PDB entry 1JGP | X-ray diffraction, 7.00 A resolution (low resolution: residue-level contacts below are approximate; hydrogen-bond / salt-bridge calls are withheld) | chains A and L of the 25 polymer chains in the assembly

Chain A:
Molecule: 30S 16S ribosomal RNA
From: Thermus thermophilus
Sequence (1522 nucleotides; numbered 0 to 1544 plus 19 insertion-coded residues; 42 numbers in that range are skipped by the numbering (no residue carries them; nothing is unmodelled there); the number before each row is that of its first residue; a row labelled like 186A-186F holds insertion residues (186A, then the next letters in order); numbering starts at 0):
     0 UUUGUUGGAG AGUUUGAUCC UGGCUCAGGG UGAACGCUGG CGGCGUGCCU AAGACAUGCA
    60 AGUCGUGCGG
    73 GCCGCGGGGU
    84 UUUACUCCGU
    95 GGU
    99 C
   101 AGCGGCGGAC GGGUGAGUAA CGCGUGGGU
  129A G
   130 ACCUACCCGG AAGAGGGGGA CAACCCGGGG AAACUCGGGC UAAUCCCCCA UGUGGAC
186A-186F CCGCCC
   187 CUUG
191A-191F GGGUGU
   191 GUCCAAAGGG C
   208 UUU
   216 GCCCGCUUCC GGAUGGGCCC GCGUCCCAUC AGCUAGUUGG UGGGGUAAUG GCCCACCAAG
   276 GCGACGACGG GUAGCCGGUC UGAGAGGAUG GCCGGCCACA GGGGCACUGA GACACGGGCC
   336 CCACUCCUAC GGGAGGCAGC AGUUAGGAAU CUUCCGCAAU GGGCGCAAGC CUGACGGAGC
   396 GACGCCGCUU GGAGGAAGAA GCCCUUCGGG GUGUAAACUC CUGAA
   442 CCCGGGACGA AACCCCC
   464 GACGA
   474 GGGGACUGAC GGUACCGGGG UAAUA
   500 GCGCCGGCCA ACUCCGUGCC AGCAGCCGCG GUAAUACGGA GGGCGCGAGC GUUACCCGGA
   560 UUCACUGGGC GUAAAGGGCG UGUAGGCGGC CUGGGGCGUC CCAUGUGAAA GACCACGGCU
   620 CAACCGUGGG GGAGCGUGGG AUACGCUCAG GCUAGACGGU GGGAGAGGGU GGUGGAAUUC
   680 CCGGAGUAGC GGUGAAAUGC GCAGAUACCG GGAGGAACGC CGAUGGCGAA GGCAGCCACC
   740 UGGUCCACCC GUGACGCUGA GGCGCGAAAG CGUGGGGAGC AAACCGGAUU AGAUACCCGG
   800 GUAGUCCACG CCCUAAACGA UGCGCGCUAG GUCUCUGGG
   841 UCU
   848 CCUGGGGGCC GAAGCUAACG CGUUAAGCGC GCCGCCUGGG GAGUACGGCC GCAAGGCUGA
   908 AACUCAAAGG AAUUGACGGG GGCCCGCACA AGCGGUGGAG CAUGUGGUUU AAUUCGAAGC
   968 AACGCGAAGA ACCUUACCAG GCCUUGACAU G
  998A C
   999 UAGGGAACCC GGGUGAAAGC CUGGGGUGCC
1028A-1028B CC
  1029 GCGA
1032A-1032B GG
  1033 GGAGCCCUAG CACAGGUGCU GCAUGGCCGU CGUCAGCUCG UGCCGUGAGG UGUUGGGUUA
  1093 AGUCCCGCAA CGAGCGCAAC CCCCGCCGUU AGUUGCCAGC GGUUCGGCCG GGCACUCUAA
  1153 CGGGACUGCC CGCGA
  1169 AAGCGGGAGG AAGGAGGGGA CGACGUCUGG UCAGCAUGGC CCUUACGGCC UGGGCGACAC
  1229 ACGUGCUACA AUGCCCACUA CAAAGCGAUG CCACCCGGCA ACGGGGAGCU AAUCGCAAAA
  1289 AGGUGGGCCC AGUUCGGAUU GGGGUCUGCA ACCCGACCCC AUGAAGCCGG AAUCGCUAGU
  1349 AAUCGCGGAU CAGC
 1362A C
  1363 AUGCCGCGGU GAAUACGUUC CCGGGCCUUG UACACACCGC CCGUCACGCC AUGGGAGCGG
  1423 GCUCUACCCG AAGUCGCCGG G
  1446 AGCCUACGGG
  1459 CAGGCGCCGA GGGUAGGGCC CGUGACUGGG GCGAAGUCGU AACAAGGUAG CUGUACCGGA
  1519 AGGUGCGGCU GGAUCACCUC CUUUCU
Disordered / not traced: 0, 1543-1544

Chain L:
Name: 30S ribosomal protein S9
From: Thermus thermophilus
UniProt: P80374 (RS9_THET8); residues 1-128 here = UniProt positions 1-128
Sequence (128 residues; numbered 1 to 128; the number before each row is that of its first residue):
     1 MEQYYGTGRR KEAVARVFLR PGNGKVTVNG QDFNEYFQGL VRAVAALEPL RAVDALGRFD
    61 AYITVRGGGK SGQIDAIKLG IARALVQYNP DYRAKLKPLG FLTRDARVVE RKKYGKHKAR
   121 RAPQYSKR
Disordered / not traced: 1

Interface between chain A and chain L:
Contacting residue pairs (8):
  U1232(A) - Tyr125(L)
  A1250(A) - Gly68(L)
  C1367(A) - Tyr114(L)
  C1367(A) - Gly115(L)
  G1368(A) - Lys113(L)
  G1368(A) - Tyr114(L)
  C1369(A) - Arg111(L)
  U1372(A) - Gly69(L)
Other interface residues (no listed pair), chain A (8 interface residues in all): U1348, G1371
Other interface residues (no listed pair), chain L (12 interface residues in all): Gly67, Ser71, Val109, Lys112, Lys116

Summary:
8 residues of chain A face 12 of chain L across their interface.
Here chain A is 30S 16S ribosomal RNA and chain L is 30S ribosomal protein S9, both from Thermus thermophilus.
Entry 1JGP (The Path of Messenger RNA Through the Ribosome. THIS FILE, 1JGP, CONTAINS THE 30S RIBOSOME SUBUNIT
...) was determined by X-ray diffraction (same publication as 1JGO and 1JGQ).
